Entry 5CCU (X-ray diffraction, 2.11 A resolution); this record covers chains A and B.

== Chain A (and B) ==
Molecule: Putative secreted endoglycosylceramidase
Source organism: Rhodococcus equi
Notes: chain B of this document is another copy of the same molecule, construct and numbering; everything in this record applies to it too
UniProtKB: E4W8N9 (E4W8N9_RHOE1); residues 35-500 here correspond to UniProt positions 27-492 (UniProt number = residue number - 8)
Chain sequence (500 residues; row label = number of the first residue in the row):
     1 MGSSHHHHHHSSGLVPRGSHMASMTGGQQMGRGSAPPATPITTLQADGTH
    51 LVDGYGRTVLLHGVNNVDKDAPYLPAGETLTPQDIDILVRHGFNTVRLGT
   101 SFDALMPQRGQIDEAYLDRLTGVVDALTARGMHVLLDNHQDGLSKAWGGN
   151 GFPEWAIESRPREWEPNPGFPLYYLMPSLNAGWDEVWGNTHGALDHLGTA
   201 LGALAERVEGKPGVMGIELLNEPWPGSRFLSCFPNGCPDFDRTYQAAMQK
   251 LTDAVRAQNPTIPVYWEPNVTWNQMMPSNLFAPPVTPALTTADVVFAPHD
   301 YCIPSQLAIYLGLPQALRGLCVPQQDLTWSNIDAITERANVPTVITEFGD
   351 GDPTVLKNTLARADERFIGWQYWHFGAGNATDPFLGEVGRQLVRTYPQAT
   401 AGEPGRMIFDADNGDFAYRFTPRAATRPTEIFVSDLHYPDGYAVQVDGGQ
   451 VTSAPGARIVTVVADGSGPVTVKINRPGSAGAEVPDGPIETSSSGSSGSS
Disordered / not traced: 1-36, 486-500 (chain B: 1-37, 76, 308-315, 317, 350-351, 486-500)
Differences from the reference sequence: expression tag (1-34)
Disulfides: C232-C237, C302-C321
Ion coordination: Na+: D68, D70, P72
Reported in the primary citation:
  - catalytic residues: E347 (proposed by the authors, not directly observed)
  - mutagenesis - E347S: abolished catalytic activity

== Interface between chain A and chain B ==
Pairs across the interface (24; chain A residue first):
  W164(A) - R228(B)  hydrogen bond (backbone-side chain)
  P166(A) - R228(B)
  P166(A) - L230(B)
  P166(A) - S231(B)
  L172(A) - L230(B)
  L172(A) - F233(B)  hydrophobic
  L175(A) - L230(B)
  M176(A) - L230(B)
  R228(A) - W164(B)  hydrogen bond (side chain-backbone)
  R228(A) - P166(B)
  L230(A) - L172(B)
  L230(A) - L175(B)
  L230(A) - M176(B)  hydrophobic
  S231(A) - P166(B)
  F233(A) - L172(B)  hydrophobic
  M275(A) - L307(B)  hydrophobic
  L311(A) - P234(B)
  L313(A) - M275(B)  hydrophobic
  L313(A) - M276(B)  hydrophobic
  P314(A) - P323(B)
  A316(A) - P323(B)  hydrophobic
  L317(A) - P304(B)  hydrophobic
  L317(A) - P323(B)  hydrophobic
  L320(A) - P304(B)  hydrophobic
Interface residues without a listed pair, chain A (21 interface residues in all): E165, P168, F229, Y310, G319
Interface residues without a listed pair, chain B (21 interface residues in all): P168, S227, F229, L320, Q324, L327

== Summary ==
The chain A/chain B interface involves 21 residues from each chain; the contacts include 2 hydrogen bonds. Its
one hydrogen-bonded contact is W164(A)-R228(B). D68(A), D70(A) and P72(A) form the Na+ site. The paper reports
the catalytic residue E347(A); E347S of chain A abolishes catalytic activity.
Both chains are Putative secreted endoglycosylceramidase (Rhodococcus equi). Entry 5CCU (Crystal structure of
endoglycoceramidase I from Rhodococ-cus equi) was determined by X-ray diffraction together with 5J14 and 5J7Z
from the same study.
